PDB entry 7AOA | electron microscopy, 19.40 A resolution (very low resolution: no residue pairs are listed; an interface is given only as per-side residue counts) | chains D and A of the 7 polymer chains in the assembly

[Chain D (and A)]
Molecule: Metastasis-associated protein MTA1
From: Homo sapiens
Notes: chain A of this document is another copy of the same molecule, construct and numbering; everything in this record applies to it too
Reference sequence: Q13330 (MTA1_HUMAN); numbering as in UniProt (aligned over 1-715)
Sequence (715 residues; each row starts with the number of its first residue):
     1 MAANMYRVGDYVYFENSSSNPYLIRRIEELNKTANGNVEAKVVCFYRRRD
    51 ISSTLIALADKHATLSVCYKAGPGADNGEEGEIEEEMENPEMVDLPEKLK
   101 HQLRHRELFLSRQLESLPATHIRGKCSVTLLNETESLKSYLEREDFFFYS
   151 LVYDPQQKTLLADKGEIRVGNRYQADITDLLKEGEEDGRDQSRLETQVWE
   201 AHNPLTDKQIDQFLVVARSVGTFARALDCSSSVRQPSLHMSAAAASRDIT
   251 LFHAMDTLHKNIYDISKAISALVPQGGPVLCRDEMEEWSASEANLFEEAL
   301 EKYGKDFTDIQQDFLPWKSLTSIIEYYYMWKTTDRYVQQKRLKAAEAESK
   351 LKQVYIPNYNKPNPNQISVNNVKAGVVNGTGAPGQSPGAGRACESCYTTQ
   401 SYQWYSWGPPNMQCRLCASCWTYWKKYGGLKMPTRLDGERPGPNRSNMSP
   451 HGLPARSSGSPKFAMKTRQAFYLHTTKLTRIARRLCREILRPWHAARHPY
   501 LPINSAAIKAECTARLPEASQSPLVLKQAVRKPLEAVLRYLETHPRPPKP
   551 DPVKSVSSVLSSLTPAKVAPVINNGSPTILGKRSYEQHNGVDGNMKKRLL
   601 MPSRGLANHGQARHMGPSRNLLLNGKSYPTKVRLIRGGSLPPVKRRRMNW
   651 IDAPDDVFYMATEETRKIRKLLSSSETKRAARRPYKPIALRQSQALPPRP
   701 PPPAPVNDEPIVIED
Unresolved in the structure: 1-8, 53-100, 161, 164, 229-236, 341-467, 519-528, 547-715
Residues lining bound ligands: inositol hexakisphosphate (IHP): Lys305, Tyr327, Tyr328, Lys331, Tyr336
Swiss-Prot annotation at these positions:
  - zinc finger: Cys393 to Cys420 (GATA-type)
  - region: Asp656 to Lys686 (Interaction with RBBP4)
  - motif: Pro545 to Pro552 (SH3-binding), Leu696 to Pro705 (SH3-binding), Ile711 to Asp715 (SUMO interaction motif 1 (SIM))
  - modified residue: Ser386 (Phosphoserine), Ser446 (Phosphoserine), Ser449 (Phosphoserine), Ser522 (Phosphoserine), Thr564 (Phosphothreonine), Ser576 (Phosphoserine), Thr578 (Phosphothreonine), Lys626 (N6-acetyllysine), Ser639 (Phosphoserine)
  - cross-link (Glycyl lysine isopeptide (Lys-Gly)): Lys182 (interchain with G-Cter in ubiquitin), Lys509 (interchain with G-Cter in SUMO2 and SUMO3), Lys549 (interchain with G-Cter in SUMO2), Lys626 (interchain with G-Cter in ubiquitin)

[How chain D and chain A interact]
At this resolution (19 A) residue pairs are not listed: 25 residues of chain D and 25 of chain A lie at the interface.

[Summary]
Chain D and chain A each contribute 25 residues to their interface. Bound to chain D: inositol
hexakisphosphate.
Both chains are Metastasis-associated protein MTA1 (Homo sapiens). Entry 7AOA (Structure of the extended
MTA1/HDAC1/MBD2/RBBP4 NURD deacetylase complex) was determined by electron microscopy, deposited together with
7AO8 and 7AO9.
